3I8P - chain A; structure by X-ray diffraction, 1.90 A resolution.

== Chain A ==
Name: 3-oxoacyl-[acyl-carrier-protein] synthase 2
From: Escherichia coli
Notes: EC 2.3.1.179
Reference sequence: P0AAI5 (FABF_ECOLI); residues 1-412 here correspond to UniProt positions 2-413 (UniProt number = residue number + 1)
Sequence (427 residues; numbered -14 to 412; the number before each row is that of its first residue; numbers below 1 keep their minus sign (Met-14 is residue -14)):
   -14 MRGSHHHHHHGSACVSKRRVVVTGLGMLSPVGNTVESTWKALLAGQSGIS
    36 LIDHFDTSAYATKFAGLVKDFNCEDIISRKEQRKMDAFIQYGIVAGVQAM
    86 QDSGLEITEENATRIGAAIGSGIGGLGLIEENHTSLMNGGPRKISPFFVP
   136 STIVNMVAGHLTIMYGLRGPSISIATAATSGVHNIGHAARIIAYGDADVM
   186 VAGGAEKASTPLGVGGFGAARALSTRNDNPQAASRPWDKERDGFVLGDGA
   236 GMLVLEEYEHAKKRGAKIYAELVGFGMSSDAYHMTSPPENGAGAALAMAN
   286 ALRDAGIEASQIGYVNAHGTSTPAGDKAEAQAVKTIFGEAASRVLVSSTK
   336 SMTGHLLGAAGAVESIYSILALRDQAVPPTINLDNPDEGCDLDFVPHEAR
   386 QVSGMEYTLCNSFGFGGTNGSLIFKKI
Disordered / not traced: -14 to 1
Construct notes: expression tag (-13 to 0); engineered mutation Ala163 (Cys164 in P0AAI5)
Small-molecule neighbours: Platensimycin A1 (840): Ala163, Ala205, Arg206, Ala207, Phe229, His268, Thr270, Ser271, Pro272, His303, Thr305, Thr307, Pro308, Ala309, Gly310, His340, Phe398, Gly399, Phe400
UniProt features mapped onto this chain:
  - active site (For beta-ketoacyl synthase activity): His303, His340
  - binding site (platencin): Thr270, Thr307 to Ala309, His340
  - binding site (platensimycin): Thr270, His303, Thr307 to Ala309, His340

== Overview ==
Chain A binds Platensimycin A1. From UniProt: active-site residues His303 and His340, 5 platencin-binding
residues and 6 platensimycin-binding residues.
Chain A is 3-oxoacyl-[acyl-carrier-protein] synthase 2 (Escherichia coli); the structure, Crystal structure of
E. coli FabF(C163A) in complex with Platensimycin A1, was determined by X-ray diffraction (same publication as
3HNZ, 3HO2 and 3HO9).
